1P3A - chains I and D of the 10 polymer chains in the assembly; structure by X-ray diffraction, 3.00 A resolution.

Chain I:
Molecule: Palindromic 146bp Human Alpha-Satellite DNA fragment
Source organism: Homo sapiens
Sequence (146 nucleotides; numbered 1 to 146; the number before each row is that of its first residue):
     1 ATCAATATCCACCTGCAGATTCTACCAAAAGTGTATTTGGAAACTGCTCC
    51 ATCAAAAGGCATGTTCAGCGGAATTCCGCTGAACATGCCTTTTGATGGAG
   101 CAGTTTCCAAATACACTTTTGGTAGAATCTGCAGGTGGATATTGAT

Chain D:
Name: Histone H2B
Source organism: Xenopus laevis
Reference sequence: P02281 (H2B1_XENLA); residues 1198-1322 here correspond to UniProt positions 1-125 (UniProt number = residue number - 1197)
Chain sequence (125 residues; row label = number of the first residue in the row):
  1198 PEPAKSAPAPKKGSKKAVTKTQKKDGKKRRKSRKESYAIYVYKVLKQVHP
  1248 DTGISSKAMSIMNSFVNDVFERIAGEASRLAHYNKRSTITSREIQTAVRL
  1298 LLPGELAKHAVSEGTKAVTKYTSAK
Not modelled in the structure: 1198-1231
Construct notes: conflict Gln1219 (Pro23 in P02281), Leu1242 (Met46 in P02281), Ser1257 (Gly61 in P02281), Val1266 (Ile70 in P02281)
Swiss-Prot annotation at these positions:
  - modified residue: Lys1213 (N6-acetyllysine)

How chain I and chain D interact:
Pairs across the interface (10):
  DA19(I) - Ser1252(D)  phosphate contact
  DA19(I) - Ser1253(D)  hydrogen bond to the phosphate
  DT20(I) - Gly1250(D)  phosphate contact
  DT20(I) - Ile1251(D)  phosphate contact
  DG39(I) - Ser1284(D)  sugar contact
  DG39(I) - Thr1285(D)  hydrogen bond to the phosphate
  DG40(I) - Arg1283(D)  phosphate contact
  DG40(I) - Ser1284(D)  hydrogen bond to the phosphate
  DG40(I) - Thr1285(D)  hydrogen bond to the phosphate
  DA41(I) - Arg1283(D)  salt bridge to the phosphate
Also at the interface, not in a pair above, chain I (6 interface residues in all): DT32
Also at the interface, not in a pair above, chain D (10 interface residues in all): Tyr1239, Lys1282, Lys1322

Overview:
6 residues of chain I face 10 of chain D across their interface, with 4 hydrogen bonds and 1 salt bridge.
Among the polar pairs are DA19(I)-Ser1253(D), DG39(I)-Thr1285(D) and DG40(I)-Ser1284(D).
Chain I is Palindromic 146bp Human Alpha-Satellite DNA fragment (Homo sapiens) and chain D is Histone H2B
(Xenopus laevis); the structure, Crystallographic Studies of Nucleosome Core Particles containing Histone
'Sin' Mutants, was determined by X-ray diffraction, deposited together with 1P34, 1P3B, 1P3F, 1P3G, 1P3I, 1P3K
and 4 further entries.
